PDB entry 7UM1 | electron microscopy, 4.20 A resolution (low resolution: residue-level contacts below are approximate; hydrogen-bond / salt-bridge calls are withheld) | chains A and C of the 5 polymer chains in the assembly

[Chain A]
Protein: DNA-directed RNA polymerase subunit
Organism: Bacillus phage AR9
UniProt: A0A172JIC8 (A0A172JIC8_9CAUD); residue numbers follow UniProt; this construct covers 1-464
Amino-acid sequence (464 residues; row label = number of the first residue in the row):
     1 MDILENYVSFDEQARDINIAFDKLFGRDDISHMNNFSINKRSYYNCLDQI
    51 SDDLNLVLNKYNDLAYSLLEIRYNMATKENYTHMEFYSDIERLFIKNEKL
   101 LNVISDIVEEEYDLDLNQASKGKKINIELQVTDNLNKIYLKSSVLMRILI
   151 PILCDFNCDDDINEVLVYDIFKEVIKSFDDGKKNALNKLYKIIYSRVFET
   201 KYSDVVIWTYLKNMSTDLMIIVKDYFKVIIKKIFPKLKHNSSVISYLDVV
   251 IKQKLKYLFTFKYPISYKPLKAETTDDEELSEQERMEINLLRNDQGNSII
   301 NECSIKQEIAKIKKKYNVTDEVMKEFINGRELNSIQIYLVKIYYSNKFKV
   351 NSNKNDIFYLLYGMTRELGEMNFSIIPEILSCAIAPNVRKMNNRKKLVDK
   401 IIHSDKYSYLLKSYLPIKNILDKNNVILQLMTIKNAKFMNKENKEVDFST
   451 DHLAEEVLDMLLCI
Unresolved in the structure: 1-291
From the paper describing this entry:
  - mutagenesis - V206G: increased catalytic activity on -10T-containing promoters
  - mutagenesis - Y246A: abolished catalytic activity on dsDNA
  - mutagenesis - S245E, Y246A: unchanged catalytic activity on fork template
  - mutagenesis - S245E: decreased catalytic activity on dsDNA template
  - mutagenesis - R389A/K390A/R394A/K395A/K396A: decreased catalytic activity

[Chain C]
Protein: DNA-directed RNA polymerase
Organism: Bacillus phage AR9
Notes: EC 2.7.7.6
UniProt: A0A172JHZ2 (A0A172JHZ2_9CAUD); residues 1-665 here = UniProt positions 1-665
Amino-acid sequence (665 residues; row label = number of the first residue in the row):
     1 MDDISVIKNEDYEGSHRFLAEELLMPNANKTDGNRSTMFCSHLAQAVTLQ
    51 KAEPPLVYTNFENQVGKYSTAGYRKANSNYKVIEKIYKNDYNYVLIVQDQ
   101 ETGEYTLFERAECEFLTEHYGFQWDNDKIDSLKKDDTIEKDTVLYKNTCY
   151 DENMNFGYGVNLNAAYFSYKNETLEDAIVISESAAKKLGTFSVNKVKVSV
   201 NTNDILLNLYGDNENYKGFPDIGEHIKNQIIASRRRFDYNTALYELKNLN
   251 EMRDSDTPFFADGKIVDIEIFSNVPEEELKVQKYNEQVLYYINKQKEFSN
   301 NVYQKLKKIVEGKDNNVSDKLLHFYNNCKMRIDENISYTYQNSKFSGFIM
   351 EFTILEEEPLNKGSKITGRYGNKGVISKILPDDQMPTVAEGRFKGLKADI
   401 CLNPLGVFNRLNPSQLIEQELNWIAKFIRKDMEEAGSNEEKVSILLDFLN
   451 RVNKEETELMEEFINSLNKTELEEFLNDIIENGIPICQKPFFGNIGLDEL
   501 WELYNHYDHIDYFKCEGISTPLIIGEIYMVRLKHEPHSKFSARSTSFMNL
   551 RGLPAKSKNFKEHKDLYSKTPVRIGNMEISNLSLTNEMGSIMDMLNSYSN
   601 NETNRRELIMQLLTGNPFDTNIDLSDVESGTSKILKSLFTCLGLSIDDVE
   651 EEWENKLNGKVEDEK
Unresolved in the structure: 650-665

[How chain A and chain C interact]
Contacting residue pairs - 37 pairs, chain A then chain C:
  Arg292(A) - Phe547(C)
  Arg292(A) - Met548(C)
  Asn293(A) - Met548(C)
  Asp294(A) - Thr545(C)
  Gln295(A) - Met548(C)
  Gln295(A) - Glu602(C)
  Gln295(A) - Arg605(C)
  Ile299(A) - Arg606(C)
  Ile299(A) - Ile609(C)
  Ile299(A) - Met610(C)
  Ile300(A) - Leu613(C)
  Cys303(A) - Leu613(C)
  Tyr338(A) - Leu243(C)
  Lys341(A) - Tyr244(C)
  Ile342(A) - Tyr244(C)
  Ser345(A) - Tyr244(C)
  Lys349(A) - Glu245(C)
  Lys412(A) - Asn213(C)
  Ser413(A) - Leu249(C)
  Tyr414(A) - Lys247(C)
  Tyr414(A) - Asn248(C)
  Pro416(A) - Tyr216(C)
  Pro416(A) - Lys283(C)
  Pro416(A) - Tyr284(C)
  Ile417(A) - Ile205(C)
  Ile417(A) - Leu246(C)
  Ile417(A) - Tyr284(C)
  Asn419(A) - Val281(C)
  Asn419(A) - Lys283(C)
  Ile420(A) - Val281(C)
  Ile420(A) - Gln282(C)
  Leu421(A) - Phe237(C)
  Asn425(A) - Tyr239(C)
  Ile427(A) - Tyr239(C)
  Ile427(A) - Ala242(C)
  Ile427(A) - Leu243(C)
  Leu428(A) - Lys247(C)
Other interface residues (no listed pair), chain A (27 interface residues in all): Gly296, Glu302, Leu415, Ile464
Other interface residues (no listed pair), chain C (29 interface residues in all): Asn250, Ser546, Asn549

[In short]
27 residues of chain A face 29 of chain C across their interface. The paper reports that V206G of chain A
increases catalytic activity on -10T-containing promoters; Y246A of chain A abolishes catalytic activity on
dsDNA; 4 substitutions were tested in all.
Chain A is DNA-directed RNA polymerase subunit and chain C is DNA-directed RNA polymerase, both from Bacillus
phage AR9; the structure, Structure of bacteriophage AR9 non-virion RNAP polymerase holoenzyme, was determined
by electron microscopy together with 7S00, 7S01 and 7UM0 from the same study.
